4QH8 - chains B and D of the 4 polymer chains in the assembly; structure by X-ray diffraction, 1.90 A resolution.

# Chain B
Molecule: Dynein light chain 1, cytoplasmic
From: Drosophila melanogaster
Notes: fragment: lc8
Reference sequence: Q24117 (DYL1_DROME); residues 1-89 here = UniProt positions 1-89
Chain sequence (94 residues; row label = number of the first residue in the row; numbers below 1 keep their minus sign (Gly-4 is residue -4)):
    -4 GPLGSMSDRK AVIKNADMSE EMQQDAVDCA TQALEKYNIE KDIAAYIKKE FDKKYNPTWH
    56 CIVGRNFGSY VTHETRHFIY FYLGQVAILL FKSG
Not modelled in the structure: -4 to 3, 89
Differences from the reference sequence: expression tag (-4 to 0)

# Chain D
Molecule: Anastral spindle 2
Reference sequence: Q9XZ31 (Q9XZ31_DROME); residue numbers follow UniProt; this construct covers 237-246
Chain sequence (12 residues; numbered 235 to 246; the number before each row is that of its first residue):
   235 NYSSTTGTQC DI
Not modelled in the structure: 235-236
Differences from the reference sequence: expression tag (235-236)

# Chain B / chain D interface
Contacting residue pairs - 31 pairs, chain B then chain D:
  Arg60(B) with Cys244(D); Asp245(D); Ile246(D), hydrogen bond (side chain-backbone)
  Asn61(B) with Cys244(D); Asp245(D)
  Phe62(B) with Gln243(D); Cys244(D), hydrogen bond (backbone-backbone)
  Gly63(B) with Thr242(D); Gln243(D)
  Ser64(B) with Gly241(D); Thr242(D), hydrogen bond
  Tyr65(B) with Thr239(D); Thr240(D); Gly241(D)
  Val66(B) with Thr239(D); Thr240(D), hydrogen bond (backbone-backbone)
  Thr67(B) with Ser237(D); Ser238(D); Thr239(D), hydrogen bond
  His68(B) with Ser237(D); Ser238(D), hydrogen bond (backbone-backbone); Thr240(D)
  Thr70(B) with Ser237(D)
  Phe73(B) with Thr240(D)
  Tyr75(B) with Thr242(D); Gln243(D), hydrogen bond (side chain-backbone); Cys244(D)
  Tyr77(B) with Gln243(D); Cys244(D)
  Gln80(B) with Ile246(D)
  Ala82(B) with Cys244(D), hydrophobic
Also at the interface, not in a pair above, chain B (19 interface residues in all): Asn10, Asp12, Gly59, Glu69

# In short
19 residues of chain B face 10 of chain D across their interface, with 7 hydrogen bonds. Among the polar pairs
are Arg60(B)-Ile246(D), Ser64(B)-Thr242(D) and Thr67(B)-Thr239(D).
Chain B is Dynein light chain 1, cytoplasmic (Drosophila melanogaster) and chain D is Anastral spindle 2; the
structure, LC8 - Ana2 (237-246) Complex, was determined by X-ray diffraction, deposited together with 4QH7.
